Entry 7MHX (X-ray diffraction, 2.85 A resolution); this record covers chains A and B of the 3 polymer chains in the assembly.

== Chain A ==
Protein: Fab heavy chain
Organism: Mus musculus
Notes: antibody fragment or engineered binder
Amino-acid sequence (219 residues; numbered 1 to 219; the number before each row is that of its first residue):
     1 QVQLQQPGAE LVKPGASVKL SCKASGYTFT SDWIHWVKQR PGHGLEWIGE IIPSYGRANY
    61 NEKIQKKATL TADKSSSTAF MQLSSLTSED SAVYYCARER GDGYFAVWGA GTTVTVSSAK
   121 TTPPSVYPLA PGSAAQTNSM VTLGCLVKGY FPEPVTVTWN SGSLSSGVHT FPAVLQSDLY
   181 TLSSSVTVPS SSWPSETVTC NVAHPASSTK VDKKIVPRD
Disulfide bonds: C22-C96, C145-C200

== Chain B ==
Protein: Fab light chain
Organism: Mus musculus
Notes: antibody fragment or engineered binder
Amino-acid sequence (212 residues; numbered 1 to 212; the number before each row is that of its first residue):
     1 DILLTQSPAI LSVSPGERVS FSCRASQSIG TDIHWYQQRT NGSPRLLIKY ASESISGIPS
    61 RFSGSGSGTD FTLSINSVES EDIANYYCQQ SNRWPFTFGS GTKLEIKRAD AAPTVSIFPP
   121 SSEQLTSGGA SVVCFLNNFY PKDINVKWKI DGSERQNGVL NSWTDQDSKD STYSMSSTLT
   181 LTKDEYERHN SYTCEATHKT STSPIVKSFN RN
Disulfide bonds: C23-C88, C134-C194
Ligand contacts: diacyl glycerol (DGA): T31, Y50, E53

== Chain A / chain B interface ==
Pairs across the interface - 70 pairs, chain A then chain B:
  H35(A) - F96(B)
  Q39(A) - Q38(B)  hydrogen bond
  Q39(A) - Y87(B)  hydrogen bond
  G44(A) - Y87(B)
  L45(A) - P44(B)  hydrophobic
  L45(A) - Y87(B)
  L45(A) - F98(B)
  W47(A) - W94(B)  hydrophobic
  W47(A) - P95(B)  hydrophobic
  E50(A) - W94(B)  hydrogen bond
  N59(A) - W94(B)
  Y60(A) - W94(B)
  Y95(A) - Q38(B)  hydrogen bond
  Y95(A) - G42(B)  hydrogen bond (side chain-backbone)
  Y95(A) - S43(B)
  Y95(A) - P44(B)
  E99(A) - F96(B)
  D102(A) - Y50(B)  hydrogen bond (backbone-side chain)
  G103(A) - H34(B)
  G103(A) - Q89(B)  hydrogen bond (backbone-side chain)
  G103(A) - S91(B)
  G103(A) - F96(B)
  Y104(A) - H34(B)
  Y104(A) - Y36(B)
  Y104(A) - L46(B)  hydrophobic
  Y104(A) - K49(B)
  Y104(A) - Y50(B)  hydrophobic
  F105(A) - Y36(B)  hydrogen bond (backbone-side chain)
  F105(A) - Q89(B)
  F105(A) - F96(B)  hydrophobic
  F105(A) - F98(B)  hydrophobic
  W108(A) - Y36(B)
  W108(A) - P44(B)
  W108(A) - F98(B)  hydrophobic
  G109(A) - S43(B)  hydrogen bond (backbone-side chain)
  Y127(A) - S121(B)
  Y127(A) - Q124(B)
  Y127(A) - S127(B)
  P128(A) - S121(B)
  P128(A) - E123(B)
  L129(A) - F118(B)
  A130(A) - F118(B)
  P131(A) - F118(B)
  G132(A) - P119(B)
  T142(A) - S116(B)
  T142(A) - F118(B)
  K148(A) - Q124(B)
  H169(A) - N137(B)
  H169(A) - N138(B)  hydrogen bond
  H169(A) - D167(B)  salt bridge
  H169(A) - S174(B)  hydrogen bond
  F171(A) - F135(B)  hydrophobic
  F171(A) - N137(B)
  F171(A) - S162(B)
  F171(A) - T164(B)
  F171(A) - S174(B)
  F171(A) - M175(B)
  F171(A) - S176(B)
  P172(A) - S162(B)  hydrogen bond (backbone-side chain)
  P172(A) - W163(B)
  V174(A) - L160(B)  hydrophobic
  V174(A) - N161(B)
  Q176(A) - L160(B)
  S183(A) - V133(B)
  S183(A) - F135(B)
  S184(A) - F135(B)
  S185(A) - F135(B)
  S185(A) - N137(B)  hydrogen bond
  K213(A) - E123(B)  salt bridge
  R218(A) - P120(B)
Also at the interface, not in a pair above, chain A (43 interface residues in all): V37, H43, K63, A106, A110, L143, G144, L146, T170
Also at the interface, not in a pair above, chain B (41 interface residues in all): D1, I117, S131, T180

== Overview ==
Chain A and chain B form an interface of 43 and 41 residues respectively; the contacts include 13 hydrogen
bonds and 2 salt bridges. Polar contacts include H169(A)-D167(B), K213(A)-E123(B) and Q39(A)-Q38(B). Chain B
binds diacyl glycerol.
Chain A is Fab heavy chain and chain B is Fab light chain, both from Mus musculus; the structure, KcsA E71V
closed gate with Ba2+, was determined by X-ray diffraction together with 7MHR, 7MJT, 7MK6 and 7MUB from the
same study.
